Entry 8H20 (X-ray diffraction, 1.45 A resolution); this record covers chain A.

# Chain A
Molecule: Serine palmitoyltransferase
From: Sphingobacterium multivorum
Notes: EC 2.3.1.50
Reference sequence: A7BFV6 (A7BFV6_SPHMU); residues 1-399 here = UniProt positions 1-399
Sequence (399 residues; numbered 1 to 399; the number before each row is that of its first residue):
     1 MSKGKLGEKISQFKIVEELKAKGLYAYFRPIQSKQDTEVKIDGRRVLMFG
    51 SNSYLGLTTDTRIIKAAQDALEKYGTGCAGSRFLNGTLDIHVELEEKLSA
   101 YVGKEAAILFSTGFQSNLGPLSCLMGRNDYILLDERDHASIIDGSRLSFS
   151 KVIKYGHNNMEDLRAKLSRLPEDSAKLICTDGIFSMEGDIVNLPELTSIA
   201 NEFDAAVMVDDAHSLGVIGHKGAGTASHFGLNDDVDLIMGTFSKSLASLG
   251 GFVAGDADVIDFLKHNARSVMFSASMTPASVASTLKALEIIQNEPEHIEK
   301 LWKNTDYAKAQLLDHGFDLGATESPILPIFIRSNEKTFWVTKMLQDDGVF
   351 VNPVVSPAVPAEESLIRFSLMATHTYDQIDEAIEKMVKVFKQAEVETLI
Unresolved in the structure: 1, 396-399
Residues lining bound ligands: N-pyridoxyl-glycine-5-monophosphate (PLG; N-glycine-[3-hydroxy-2-methyl-5-phosphonooxymethyl-pyridin-4-yl-methane]): S81, L84, T112, G113, F114, N117, H138, S140, D181, D210, A212, H213, M239, T241, S243, K244, G250, M271, F272, S273, A274
Reported in the primary citation:
  - binding site for N-pyridoxyl-glycine-5-monophosphate: H138, K244
  - conformationally variable residues (side-chain flip): K244
  - catalytic residues: K244 (proposed by the authors, not directly observed)

# In short
Bound to chain A: N-pyridoxyl-glycine-5-monophosphate. The paper reports the catalytic residue K244; a binding
site for N-pyridoxyl-glycine-5-monophosphate at H138 and K244.
Chain A is Serine palmitoyltransferase (Sphingobacterium multivorum); the structure, Serine
Palmitoyltransferase from Sphingobacterium multivorum complexed with Glycine, was determined by X-ray
diffraction, deposited together with 8H1Q, 8H1W, 8H1Y and 8H21.
